PDB entry 7U7J | X-ray diffraction, 1.58 A resolution | chains A and P of the 3 polymer chains in the assembly

# Chain A
Molecule: DNA polymerase eta
Source organism: Homo sapiens
Notes: EC 2.7.7.7
UniProt: Q9Y253 (POLH_HUMAN); residue numbers follow UniProt; this construct covers 1-432
Sequence (435 residues; each row starts with the number of its first residue; numbers below 1 keep their minus sign (Gly-2 is residue -2)):
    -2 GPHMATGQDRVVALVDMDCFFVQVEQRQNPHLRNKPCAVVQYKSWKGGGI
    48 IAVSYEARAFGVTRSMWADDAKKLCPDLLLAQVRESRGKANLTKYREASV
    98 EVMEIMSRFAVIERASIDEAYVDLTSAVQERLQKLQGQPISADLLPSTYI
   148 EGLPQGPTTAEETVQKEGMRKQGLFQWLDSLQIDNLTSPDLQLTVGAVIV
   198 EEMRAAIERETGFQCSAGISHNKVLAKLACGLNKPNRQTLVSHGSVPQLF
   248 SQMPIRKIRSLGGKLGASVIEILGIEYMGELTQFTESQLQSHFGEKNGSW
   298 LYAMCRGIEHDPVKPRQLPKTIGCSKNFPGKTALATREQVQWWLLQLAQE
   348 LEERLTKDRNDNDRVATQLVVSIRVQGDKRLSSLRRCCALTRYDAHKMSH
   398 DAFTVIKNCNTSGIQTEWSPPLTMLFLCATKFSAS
Unresolved in the structure: 155-159
Differences from the reference sequence: expression tag (-2 to 0)
Curated features (UniProtKB/Swiss-Prot):
  - binding site (Mg(2+)): Asp13, Met14, Asp115, Glu116
  - binding site (Mn(2+)): Asp13, Met14, Asp115, Glu116
  - binding site (a 2'-deoxyribonucleoside 5'-triphosphate): Arg61
  - natural variant: Val37 (deletion: In XPV), Leu75 (deletion: In XPV), Arg93 (R93P: In XPV), Arg111 (R111H: In XPV), Thr122 (T122P: In XPV), Gly153 (G153D: In a breast cancer sample), Thr191 (T191P: In XPV), Gly263 (G263V: In XPV), Val266 (V266D: In XPV), Gly295 (G295R: In XPV), Arg361 (R361S: In XPV)
  - mutagenesis: Tyr52 (Y52A/F: Reduces DNA polymerase activity; Y52E: Reduces DNA polymerase activity. Increases fidelity of replication and reduces translesion bypass), Arg61 (R61A: Reduces enzymatic activity by two-thirds), Ser62 (S62G: Increased DNA polymerase activity and translesion bypass compared to wild-type), Ala68 (A68S/V: Severe reduction in thymine dimer translesion bypass), Asn324 to Pro326 (Reduces binding to chromatin and to monoubiquitinated PCNA. Abolishes binding to monoubiquitinated PCNA; when associated with 705-E--H-713 Del)
Ion coordination: Mn2+ site 1: Asp13, Asp115, Glu116 (together with 2'-deoxyguanosine-5'-triphosphate) (shared with DT8(P), DG9(P) of chain P); Mn2+ site 2: Asp13, Met14, Asp115 (together with diphosphate) (shared with DG9(P) of chain P)
Small-molecule neighbours: 2'-deoxyguanosine-5'-triphosphate / diphosphate: Asp13, Met14, Asp15, Cys16, Phe17, Phe18, Gln38, Ile48, Ala49, Tyr52, Arg55, Arg61, Leu89, Ile114, Asp115, Glu116, Lys231

# Chain P
Molecule: 9-nt DNA strand
Sequence (9 nucleotides; row label = number of the first residue in the row):
     1 AGCGTCATG
Ion coordination: Mn2+ site 1: DT8, DG9 (together with 2'-deoxyguanosine-5'-triphosphate) (shared with Asp13(A), Asp115(A), Glu116(A) of chain A); Mn2+ site 2: DG9 (together with diphosphate) (shared with Asp13(A), Met14(A), Asp115(A) of chain A)

# Chain A / chain P interface
Pairs across the interface (34):
  Asp13(A) - DG9(P)  phosphate contact
  Phe17(A) - DG9(P)  hydrogen bond to the phosphate
  Phe18(A) - DG9(P)  hydrogen bond to the phosphate
  Gln38(A) - DG9(P)  hydrogen bond to the base
  Ile48(A) - DG9(P)  sugar contact
  Ala49(A) - DG9(P)  phosphate contact
  Arg61(A) - DT8(P)  hydrogen bond to the base
  Arg61(A) - DG9(P)  hydrogen bond to the base
  Leu89(A) - DG9(P)  base contact
  Ser113(A) - DT8(P)  phosphate contact
  Ile114(A) - DG9(P)  sugar contact
  Asp115(A) - DT8(P)  phosphate contact
  Asp115(A) - DG9(P)  phosphate contact
  Glu116(A) - DT8(P)  phosphate contact
  Lys224(A) - DT8(P)  salt bridge to the phosphate
  Ile255(A) - DA7(P)  phosphate contact
  Arg256(A) - DA7(P)  phosphate contact
  Arg256(A) - DT8(P)  salt bridge to the phosphate
  Ser257(A) - DC6(P)  phosphate contact
  Ser257(A) - DA7(P)  hydrogen bond to the phosphate
  Leu258(A) - DA7(P)  hydrogen bond to the phosphate
  Gly259(A) - DA7(P)  hydrogen bond to the phosphate
  Gly260(A) - DC6(P)  phosphate contact
  Gly260(A) - DA7(P)  phosphate contact
  Lys261(A) - DT5(P)  salt bridge to the phosphate
  Lys261(A) - DC6(P)  hydrogen bond to the phosphate
  Leu262(A) - DC6(P)  hydrogen bond to the phosphate
  Arg377(A) - DG4(P)  salt bridge to the phosphate
  Leu381(A) - DC3(P)  phosphate contact
  Arg382(A) - DG2(P)  sugar contact
  Arg382(A) - DC3(P)  hydrogen bond to the phosphate
  Arg382(A) - DG4(P)  hydrogen bond to the base
  Arg383(A) - DG2(P)  phosphate contact
  Cys384(A) - DG2(P)  hydrogen bond to the phosphate
Interface residues without a listed pair, chain A (29 interface residues in all): Cys16, Gln365, Ser379
Interface residues without a listed pair, chain P (9 interface residues in all): DA1

# Summary
29 residues of chain A and 9 residues of chain P are in contact; the contacts include 13 hydrogen bonds and 4
salt bridges. Among the polar pairs are Gln38(A)-DG9(P), Arg61(A)-DT8(P) and Arg61(A)-DG9(P). Bound to chain
A: 2'-deoxyguanosine-5'-triphosphate / diphosphate.
Chain A is DNA polymerase eta (Homo sapiens) and chain P is a 9-nt DNA strand; the structure, Human DNA
polymerase eta-DNA ternary mismatch complex:reaction with 10.0 mM Mn2+ for 300s, was determined by X-ray
diffraction together with 7U72, 7U73, 7U74, 7U75, 7U76, 7U77 and 26 further entries from the same study.
